PDB entry 7W9V | electron microscopy, 3.95 A resolution | chains D and J of the 11 polymer chains in the assembly

Chain D:
Molecule: Histone H2B type 1-J
Source organism: Homo sapiens
UniProt: P06899 (H2B1J_HUMAN); residues 0-125 here correspond to UniProt positions 1-126 (UniProt number = residue number + 1)
Chain sequence (129 residues; numbered -3 to 125; the number before each row is that of its first residue; numbers below 1 keep their minus sign (Gly-3 is residue -3)):
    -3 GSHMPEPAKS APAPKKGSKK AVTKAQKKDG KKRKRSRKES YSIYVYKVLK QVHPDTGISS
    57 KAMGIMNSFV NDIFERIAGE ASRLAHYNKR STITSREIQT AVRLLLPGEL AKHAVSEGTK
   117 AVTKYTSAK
Unresolved in the structure: -3 to 30
Differences from the reference sequence: expression tag (-3 to -1)
Curated features (UniProtKB/Swiss-Prot):
  - modified residue: Pro1 (N-acetylproline), Glu2 (ADP-ribosyl glutamic acid), Lys5 (N6-(2-hydroxyisobutyryl)lysine), Ser6 (ADP-ribosylserine), Lys11 (N6-(beta-hydroxybutyryl)lysine), Lys12 (N6-(2-hydroxyisobutyryl)lysine), Ser14 (Phosphoserine), Lys15 (N6-acetyllysine), Lys16 (N6-(beta-hydroxybutyryl)lysine), Lys20 (N6-(2-hydroxyisobutyryl)lysine), Lys23 (N6-(2-hydroxyisobutyryl)lysine), Lys24 (N6-(2-hydroxyisobutyryl)lysine), Lys34 (N6-(2-hydroxyisobutyryl)lysine), Glu35 (PolyADP-ribosyl glutamic acid), Ser36 (Phosphoserine), Lys43 (N6-(2-hydroxyisobutyryl)lysine), Lys46 (N6-(2-hydroxyisobutyryl)lysine), Lys57 (N6,N6-dimethyllysine), Arg79 (Dimethylated arginine), Lys85 (N6,N6,N6-trimethyllysine) and 6 more in UniProt
  - glycosylation: Ser112 (O-linked (GlcNAc) serine)
  - cross-link (Glycyl lysine isopeptide (Lys-Gly)): Lys5 (interchain with G-Cter in SUMO2), Lys20 (interchain with G-Cter in SUMO2), Lys34 (interchain with G-Cter in ubiquitin), Lys120 (interchain with G-Cter in ubiquitin)

Chain J:
Molecule: 145-nt DNA strand
Sequence (145 nucleotides; numbered -72 to 72; the number before each row is that of its first residue; numbers below 1 keep their minus sign (DA-72 is residue -72)):
   -72 ATCGATGTAT ATATCTGACA CGTGCCTGGA GACTAGGGAG TAATCCCCTT GGCGGTTAAA
   -12 ACGCGGGGGA CAGCGCGTAC GTGCGTTTAA GCGGTGCTAG AGCTGTCTAC GACCAATTGA
    48 GCGGCCTCGG CACCGGGATT CTGAT

Interface between chain D and chain J:
Residue-residue contacts (11):
  Arg31(D) - DG51(J)  salt bridge to the phosphate
  Ser32(D) - DG50(J)  phosphate contact
  Arg33(D) - DC49(J)  sugar contact
  Arg33(D) - DG50(J)  phosphate contact
  Lys34(D) - DC49(J)  sugar contact
  Lys34(D) - DG50(J)  hydrogen bond to the phosphate
  Ser36(D) - DC49(J)  phosphate contact
  Ile39(D) - DG48(J)  phosphate contact
  Ile39(D) - DC49(J)  phosphate contact
  Tyr40(D) - DG48(J)  hydrogen bond to the phosphate
  Lys43(D) - DG48(J)  salt bridge to the phosphate
Other interface residues (no listed pair), chain D (9 interface residues in all): Glu35

In short:
The interface between chain D and chain J involves 9 residues on one side and 4 on the other; the contacts
include 2 hydrogen bonds and 2 salt bridges. Polar contacts include Lys34(D)-DG50(J), Tyr40(D)-DG48(J) and
Arg31(D)-DG51(J).
Here chain D is Histone H2B type 1-J (Homo sapiens) and chain J is a 145-nt DNA strand. Entry 7W9V (Cryo-EM
structure of nucleosome in complex with p300 acetyltransferase catalytic core (complex I)) was determined by
electron microscopy.
